PDB entry 5VLY | electron microscopy, 3.30 A resolution | chains B and C of the 3 polymer chains in the assembly

[Chain B (and C)]
Molecule: Capsid protein
Source organism: Escherichia phage Qbeta
Notes: chain C of this document is another copy of the same molecule, construct and numbering; everything in this record applies to it too
UniProt: P03615 (CAPSD_BPQBE); residues 0-132 here correspond to UniProt positions 1-133 (UniProt number = residue number + 1)
Sequence (133 residues; row label = number of the first residue in the row; numbering starts at 0):
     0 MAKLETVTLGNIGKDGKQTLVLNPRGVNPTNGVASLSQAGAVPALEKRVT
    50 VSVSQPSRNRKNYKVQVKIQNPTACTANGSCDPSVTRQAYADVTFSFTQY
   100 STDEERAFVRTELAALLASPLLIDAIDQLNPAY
Not modelled in the structure: 0 (chain C: 0, 56-59, 132)
UniProt features mapped onto this chain:
  - site: Y89 (RNA-binding)

[Interface between chain B and chain C]
Pairs across the interface - 14 pairs, chain B then chain C:
  P28(B) - P28(C)
  T29(B) - P28(C)
  Q54(B) - R24(C)  hydrogen bond (side chain-backbone)
  Y62(B) - R24(C)  hydrogen bond
  Y62(B) - P42(C)
  Q98(B) - P42(C)
  Q98(B) - A43(C)  hydrogen bond (backbone-backbone)
  Y99(B) - A43(C)  hydrophobic
  S100(B) - A40(C)
  S100(B) - P42(C)
  T101(B) - A40(C)
  D102(B) - A40(C)
  R105(B) - A40(C)
  R105(B) - P42(C)
Also at the interface, not in a pair above, chain C (9 interface residues in all): S34, V41, E45, P82

[In short]
The interface between chain B and chain C involves 10 residues on one side and 9 on the other, with 3 hydrogen
bonds. Among the polar pairs are Q54(B)-R24(C), Y62(B)-R24(C) and Q98(B)-A43(C).
Both chains are Capsid protein (Escherichia phage Qbeta). Entry 5VLY (Asymmetric unit for the coat proteins of
phage Qbeta) was determined by electron microscopy together with 5VLZ and 5VM7 from the same study.
